Entry 8J4Z (electron microscopy, 2.73 A resolution); this record covers chains J and C of the 12 polymer chains in the assembly.

Chain J (and C):
Molecule: Methylcrotonoyl-CoA carboxylase beta chain, mitochondrial
Organism: Homo sapiens
Notes: EC 6.4.1.4; chain C of this document is another copy of the same molecule, construct and numbering; everything in this record applies to it too
Reference sequence: Q9HCC0 (MCCB_HUMAN); numbering as in UniProt (aligned over 1-563)
Chain sequence (563 residues; numbered 1 to 563; the number before each row is that of its first residue):
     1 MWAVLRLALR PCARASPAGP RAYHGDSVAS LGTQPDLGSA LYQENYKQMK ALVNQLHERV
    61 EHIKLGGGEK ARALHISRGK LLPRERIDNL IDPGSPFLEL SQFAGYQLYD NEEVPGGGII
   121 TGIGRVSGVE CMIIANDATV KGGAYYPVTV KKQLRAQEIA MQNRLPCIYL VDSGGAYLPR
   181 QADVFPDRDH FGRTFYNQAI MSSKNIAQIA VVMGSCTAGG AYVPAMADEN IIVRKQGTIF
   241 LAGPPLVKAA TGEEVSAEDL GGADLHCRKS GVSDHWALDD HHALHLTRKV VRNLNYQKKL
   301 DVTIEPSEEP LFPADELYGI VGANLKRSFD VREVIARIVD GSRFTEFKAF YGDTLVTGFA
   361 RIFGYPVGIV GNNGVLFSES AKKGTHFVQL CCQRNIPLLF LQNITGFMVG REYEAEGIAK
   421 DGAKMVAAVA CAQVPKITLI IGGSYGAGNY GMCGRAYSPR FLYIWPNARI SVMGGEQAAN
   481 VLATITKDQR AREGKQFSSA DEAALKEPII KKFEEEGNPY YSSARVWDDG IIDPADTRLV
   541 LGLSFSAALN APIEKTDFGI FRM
Disordered / not traced: 1-22
Ligand contacts:
  - BTI (5-(hexahydro-2-oxo-1H-thieno[3,4-d]imidazol-6-yl)pentanal), molecule 1: Ala218, Tyr222, Leu241, Leu246, Ala250
  - BTI, molecule 2: Thr405, Gly406, Phe407, Val409, Tyr445, Gly446, Ala447, Gly448, Val472, Met473, Gln477
  - TW3 (S-[2-[3-[[(2R)-4-[[[(2S,3S,4S,5S)-5-(6-aminopurin-9-yl)-4-oxidanyl-3-phosphonooxy-oxolan-2-yl]methoxy-oxidanyl-phosphoryl]oxy-oxidanyl-phosphoryl]oxy-3,3-dimethyl-2-oxidanyl-butanoyl]amino]propanoylamino]ethyl] 3-methylbut-2-enethioate), molecule 1: Arg78, Ala138, Lys141, Gly142, Ala144, Gly174, Gly175, Ala176, Tyr177, Leu178, Phe191, Ser215, Thr217, Ala218, Gly219
  - TW3, molecule 2: Gly446, Ala447, Tyr450, Val472, Met473, Val481, Leu482, Ile485, Gln489, Arg492
UniProt features mapped onto this chain:
  - region: Arg343 to Asn372 (Acyl-CoA binding)
  - modified residue: Lys70 (N6-acetyllysine), Lys141 (N6-succinyllysine), Lys495 (N6-acetyllysine), Lys511 (N6-acetyllysine)
  - natural variant: Ser39 (S39F: In MCC2D), Gly68 (G68V: In MCC2D; uncertain significance), Glu99 (E99Q: In MCC2D), Ser101 (S101F: In MCC2D), Gly105 (G105R: In MCC2D; uncertain significance), Gly118 (deletion: In MCC2D), Cys131 (C131F: In MCC2D), Thr139 (T139I: In MCC2D), Tyr146 (Y146N: In MCC2D), Lys152 (K152T: In MCC2D), Arg155 (R155Q: In MCC2D; R155W: In MCC2D), Asn163 (N163D: In MCC2D; uncertain significance), 42 further natural variant entries in UniProt
What the authors report for this chain:
  - binding site for BTI: Ala218, Leu241, Ala242, Leu246, Ala250, Phe407, Val409, Tyr445, Ala447, Met473
  - mutagenesis - L241R, A242F: decreased catalytic activity on TW3
  - catalytic residues: Phe407, Ala447 (proposed by the authors, not directly observed)

How chain J and chain C interact:
Contacting residue pairs (36; chain J residue first):
  Asp92(J) - Tyr23(C)
  Pro93(J) - Tyr23(C)
  Ser127(J) - Tyr23(C)
  Ser127(J) - His24(C)
  Gly128(J) - Tyr23(C)
  Ser202(J) - Gln393(C)  hydrogen bond (backbone-side chain)
  Asn205(J) - Gln393(C)  hydrogen bond (side chain-backbone)
  Asp228(J) - His386(C)
  Asp228(J) - Gln393(C)
  Glu229(J) - Phe347(C)
  Glu229(J) - Arg394(C)  salt bridge
  Cys267(J) - Tyr351(C)
  Arg268(J) - Tyr351(C)
  Lys269(J) - Tyr351(C)
  Gly271(J) - Lys348(C)  hydrogen bond (backbone-side chain)
  Gly271(J) - Tyr351(C)
  Ser273(J) - Lys348(C)
  Asp274(J) - Phe347(C)
  Asp274(J) - Lys348(C)  hydrogen bond (backbone-backbone)
  His275(J) - Glu346(C)
  Trp276(J) - Phe350(C)  hydrophobic
  His285(J) - Ser27(C)
  Arg288(J) - Tyr23(C)
  Arg288(J) - Asp26(C)  salt bridge
  Lys289(J) - Val28(C)
  Lys289(J) - Thr345(C)
  Arg292(J) - His24(C)  hydrogen bond
  Arg292(J) - Glu305(C)  salt bridge
  Asn293(J) - Thr345(C)  hydrogen bond
  Asn293(J) - Arg394(C)
  Leu294(J) - Arg394(C)
  Asn295(J) - Thr303(C)  hydrogen bond
  Asn295(J) - Arg394(C)  hydrogen bond (side chain-backbone)
  Asn295(J) - Asn395(C)
  Asn295(J) - Ile396(C)
  Tyr296(J) - Thr303(C)
Interface residues without a listed pair, chain J (26 interface residues in all): Ser270, Gln297
Interface residues without a listed pair, chain C (24 interface residues in all): Val302, Phe344, Ala349, Phe359, Pro366, Leu390

Summary:
26 residues of chain J and 24 residues of chain C are in contact; the contacts include 8 hydrogen bonds and 3
salt bridges. Polar pairs include Glu229(J)-Arg394(C), Arg288(J)-Asp26(C) and Arg292(J)-Glu305(C). The paper
reports catalytic residues Phe407(J) and Ala447(J); L241R and A242F of chain J reduce catalytic activity on
TW3.
Both chains are Methylcrotonoyl-CoA carboxylase beta chain, mitochondrial (Homo sapiens). Entry 8J4Z (Human
3-methylcrotonyl-CoA carboxylase in BCCP-CTS state with substrate) was determined by electron microscopy
together with 7YBU, 8J78, 8J7D, 8JAK, 8JAW, 8JXL and 3 further entries from the same study.
